PDB entry 7PMK | electron microscopy, 3.20 A resolution | chains 2 and 5 of the 22 polymer chains in the assembly

# Chain 2
Protein: DNA replication licensing factor MCM2
From: Saccharomyces cerevisiae
Notes: EC 3.6.4.12
UniProt: A0A6A5Q1S9 (A0A6A5Q1S9_YEASX); residue numbers follow UniProt; this construct covers 1-868
Sequence (868 residues; numbered 1 to 868; the number before each row is that of its first residue):
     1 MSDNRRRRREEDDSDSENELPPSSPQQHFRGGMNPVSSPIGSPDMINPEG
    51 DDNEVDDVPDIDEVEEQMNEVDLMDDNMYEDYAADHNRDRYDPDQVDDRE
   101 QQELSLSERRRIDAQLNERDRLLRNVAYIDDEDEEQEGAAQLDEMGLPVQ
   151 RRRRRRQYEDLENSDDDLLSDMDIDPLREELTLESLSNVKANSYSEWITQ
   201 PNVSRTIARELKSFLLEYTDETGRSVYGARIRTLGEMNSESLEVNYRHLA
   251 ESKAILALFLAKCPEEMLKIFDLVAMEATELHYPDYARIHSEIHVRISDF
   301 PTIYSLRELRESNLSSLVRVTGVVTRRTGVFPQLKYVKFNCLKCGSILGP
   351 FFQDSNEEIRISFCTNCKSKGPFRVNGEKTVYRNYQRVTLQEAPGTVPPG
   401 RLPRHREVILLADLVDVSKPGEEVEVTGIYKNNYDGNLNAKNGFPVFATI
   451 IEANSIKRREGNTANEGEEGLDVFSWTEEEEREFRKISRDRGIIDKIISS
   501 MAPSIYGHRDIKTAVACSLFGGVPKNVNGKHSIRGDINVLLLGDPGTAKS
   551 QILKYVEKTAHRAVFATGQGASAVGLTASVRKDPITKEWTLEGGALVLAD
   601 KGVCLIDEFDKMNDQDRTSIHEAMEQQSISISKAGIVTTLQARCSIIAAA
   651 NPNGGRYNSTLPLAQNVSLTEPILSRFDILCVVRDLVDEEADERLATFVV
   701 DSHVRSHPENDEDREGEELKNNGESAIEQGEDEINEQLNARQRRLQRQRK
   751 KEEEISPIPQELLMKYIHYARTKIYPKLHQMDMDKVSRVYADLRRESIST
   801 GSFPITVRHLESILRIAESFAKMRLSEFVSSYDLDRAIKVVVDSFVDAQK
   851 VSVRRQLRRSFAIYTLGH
Disordered / not traced: 1-172, 459-472, 711-737
Residues lining bound ligands:
  - AMP-PNP (ANP; phosphoaminophosphonic acid-adenylate ester), molecule 1: S504, I505, Y506, H508, D544, P545, G546, T547, A548, K549, S550, Q551, E608, N651, L695, V699
  - AMP-PNP (ANP), molecule 2: H531, E625, Q626, P672, R676, V807, R808, E811
  - Mg2+ (MG), molecule 1: S550, D607, E608
  - Mg2+ (MG), molecule 2: Q626, R676, R808
  - Zn2+ (ZN): C341, K343, C344, C364, C367

# Chain 5
Protein: DNA helicase
From: Saccharomyces cerevisiae
Notes: EC 3.6.4.12
UniProt: A0A6A5PUY8 (A0A6A5PUY8_YEASX); residue numbers follow UniProt; this construct covers 1-775
Sequence (775 residues; numbered 1 to 775; the number before each row is that of its first residue):
     1 MSFDRPEIYSAPVLQGESPNDDDNTEIIKSFKNFILEFRLDSQFIYRDQL
    51 RNNILVKNYSLTVNMEHLIGYNEDIYKKLSDEPSDIIPLFETAITQVAKR
   101 ISILSRAQSANNNDKDPENTSMDTDSLLLNSLPTFQLILNSNANQIPLRD
   151 LDSEHVSKIVRLSGIIISTSVLSSRATYLSIMCRNCRHTTSITINNFNSI
   201 TGNTVSLPRSCLSTIESESSMANESNIGDESTKKNCGPDPYIIIHESSKF
   251 IDQQFLKLQEIPELVPVGEMPRNLTMTCDRYLTNKVIPGTRVTIVGIYSI
   301 YNSKNGAGSGRSGGGNGGSGVAIRTPYIKILGIQSDVETSSIWNSVTMFT
   351 EEEEEEFLQLSRNPKLYEILTNSIAPSIFGNEDIKKAIVCLLMGGSKKIL
   401 PDGMRLRGDINVLLLGDPGTAKSQLLKFVEKVSPIAVYTSGKGSSAAGLT
   451 ASVQRDPMTREFYLEGGAMVLADGGVVCIDEFDKMRDEDRVAIHEAMEQQ
   501 TISIAKAGITTVLNSRTSVLAAANPIYGRYDDLKSPGDNIDFQTTILSRF
   551 DMIFIVKDDHNEERDISIANHVINIHTGNANAMQNQQEENGSEISIEKMK
   601 RYITYCRLKCAPRLSPQAAEKLSSNFVTIRKQLLINELESTERSSIPITI
   651 RQLEAIIRITESLAKLELSPIAQERHVDEAIRLFQASTMDAASQDPIGGL
   701 NQASGTSLSEIRRFEQELKRRLPIGWSTSYQTLRREFVDTHRFSQLALDK
   751 ALYALEKHETIQLRHQGQNIYRSGV
Disordered / not traced: 1-19, 108-130, 199-204, 214-234, 306-319, 695-709, 741-744
Residues lining bound ligands:
  - AMP-PNP (ANP; phosphoaminophosphonic acid-adenylate ester), molecule 1: S377, I378, F379, D417, P418, G419, T420, A421, K422, S423, Q424, N524, H571, V572
  - AMP-PNP (ANP), molecule 2: L406, E498, Q499, R549, I650, R651, E654
  - Zn2+ (ZN): C183, C186, H188, C211, C236

# Chain 2 / chain 5 interface
Contacting residue pairs (128):
  R327(2) - E269(5)  salt bridge
  F331(2) - I323(5)  hydrophobic
  F331(2) - R324(5)
  P332(2) - S153(5)
  P332(2) - I300(5)  hydrophobic
  P332(2) - I323(5)
  P332(2) - R324(5)  hydrogen bond (backbone-backbone)
  P332(2) - P326(5)
  Q333(2) - V321(5)  hydrogen bond (side chain-backbone)
  Q333(2) - A322(5)
  L334(2) - A322(5)  hydrogen bond (backbone-backbone)
  L334(2) - R324(5)
  Q353(2) - A322(5)
  S355(2) - V321(5)
  N356(2) - V321(5)
  E357(2) - V321(5)
  E358(2) - V321(5)
  E358(2) - A322(5)  hydrogen bond (side chain-backbone)
  Y382(2) - S153(5)
  Y382(2) - V156(5)  hydrophobic
  Y382(2) - I300(5)
  R383(2) - S153(5)  hydrogen bond (backbone-side chain)
  N384(2) - D152(5)  hydrogen bond
  N384(2) - S153(5)  hydrogen bond
  Y385(2) - G320(5)
  Y385(2) - I323(5)  hydrophobic
  R387(2) - G320(5)
  D416(2) - R272(5)  salt bridge
  K419(2) - V267(5)
  K419(2) - G268(5)
  K419(2) - E269(5)
  K525(2) - H576(5)  hydrogen bond
  V527(2) - I575(5)  hydrophobic
  V527(2) - N581(5)
  V527(2) - Q584(5)
  N528(2) - N581(5)  hydrogen bond (side chain-backbone)
  N528(2) - Q584(5)  hydrogen bond
  N528(2) - N585(5)
  G529(2) - K431(5)
  K530(2) - P376(5)
  K530(2) - F428(5)
  K530(2) - Q584(5)  hydrogen bond
  K530(2) - E588(5)  salt bridge
  K530(2) - E593(5)  salt bridge
  K530(2) - I596(5)
  H531(2) - S377(5)  hydrogen bond
  H531(2) - I378(5)
  H531(2) - Q424(5)
  S532(2) - Q424(5)  hydrogen bond (backbone-side chain)
  I533(2) - I575(5)  hydrophobic
  I533(2) - H576(5)
  A573(2) - K442(5)
  K587(2) - P457(5)
  W589(2) - Q454(5)  hydrogen bond
  L591(2) - M270(5)  hydrophobic
  G593(2) - M270(5)
  V597(2) - G268(5)
  D600(2) - V267(5)
  D600(2) - G268(5)  hydrogen bond (side chain-backbone)
  K601(2) - V267(5)
  Q615(2) - K442(5)
  T618(2) - E481(5)
  T618(2) - K484(5)
  H621(2) - E481(5)
  H621(2) - K484(5)
  E622(2) - Y438(5)
  E622(2) - S440(5)  hydrogen bond
  E622(2) - E481(5)
  Q626(2) - S423(5)
  S628(2) - K427(5)
  S630(2) - Y438(5)
  S630(2) - T439(5)
  S630(2) - S440(5)  hydrogen bond (backbone-side chain)
  S630(2) - G443(5)
  I631(2) - G443(5)
  S632(2) - T439(5)
  S632(2) - G443(5)  hydrogen bond (backbone-backbone)
  S632(2) - S444(5)  hydrogen bond
  S632(2) - S445(5)  hydrogen bond (backbone-backbone)
  S632(2) - G448(5)
  K633(2) - G443(5)
  K633(2) - S444(5)
  K633(2) - S445(5)
  K633(2) - G448(5)
  A634(2) - G448(5)
  A634(2) - S452(5)
  A634(2) - Q454(5)  hydrogen bond (backbone-side chain)
  G635(2) - S452(5)
  G635(2) - G466(5)
  V637(2) - V437(5)  hydrophobic
  V637(2) - A468(5)
  V637(2) - L471(5)  hydrophobic
  T638(2) - Q259(5)
  L640(2) - M270(5)  hydrophobic
  L640(2) - P271(5)
  Q641(2) - P262(5)
  E671(2) - P418(5)
  E671(2) - Y527(5)
  E671(2) - R529(5)
  P672(2) - P418(5)  hydrophobic
  P672(2) - N524(5)
  P672(2) - G528(5)
  S675(2) - P418(5)
  L778(2) - H576(5)
  M783(2) - I573(5)  hydrophobic
  S787(2) - I566(5)
  S787(2) - A569(5)
  S787(2) - N570(5)
  R788(2) - E562(5)  salt bridge
  R788(2) - I566(5)
  A791(2) - E562(5)
  A791(2) - I566(5)  hydrophobic
  R794(2) - D558(5)  salt bridge
  R794(2) - H560(5)
  R794(2) - D565(5)  salt bridge
  R795(2) - E562(5)  salt bridge
  I798(2) - H560(5)
  T806(2) - P418(5)
  T806(2) - G419(5)
  T806(2) - R529(5)
  R808(2) - P418(5)
  R808(2) - G419(5)
  L810(2) - A569(5)  hydrophobic
  L810(2) - V572(5)  hydrophobic
  E811(2) - V572(5)
  E811(2) - H576(5)  salt bridge
  L814(2) - I573(5)  hydrophobic
  L814(2) - H576(5)
Other interface residues (no listed pair), chain 2 (79 interface residues in all): G329, V330, D354, V375, S619, T639, R643, M781, V786, Y790, P804, I805, V807, E818
Other interface residues (no listed pair), chain 5 (78 interface residues in all): R149, E263, Y298, T325, L449, E465, G467, I568, N574, T577, N579, A580

# Overview
79 residues of chain 2 face 78 of chain 5 across their interface; the contacts include 21 hydrogen bonds and 9
salt bridges. Polar pairs include R327(2)-E269(5), D416(2)-R272(5) and K530(2)-E588(5). One AMP-PNP molecule
is bound between chain 2 and chain 5.
Chain 2 is DNA replication licensing factor MCM2 and chain 5 is DNA helicase, both from Saccharomyces
cerevisiae; the structure, S. cerevisiae replisome-SCF(Dia2) complex bound to double-stranded DNA
(conformation I), was determined by electron microscopy, deposited together with 7PMN.
